5MLU - chains A and J of the 11 polymer chains in the assembly; structure by X-ray diffraction, 2.80 A resolution.

# Chain A
Molecule: Histone H3.2
From: Xenopus laevis
UniProt: P84233 (H32_XENLA); residues 39-135 here correspond to UniProt positions 40-136 (UniProt number = residue number + 1)
Amino-acid sequence (97 residues; each row starts with the number of its first residue):
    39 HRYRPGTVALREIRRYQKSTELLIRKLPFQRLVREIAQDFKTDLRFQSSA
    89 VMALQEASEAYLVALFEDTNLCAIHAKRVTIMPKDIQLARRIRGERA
Sequence notes: variant Ala102 (Gly103 in P84233)
Ion coordination: Mn2+: Asp77 (shared with 1 residue of chain H)
Curated features (UniProtKB/Swiss-Prot):
  - modified residue: Tyr41 (Phosphotyrosine), Lys56 (N6,N6,N6-trimethyllysine), Ser57 (Phosphoserine), Lys64 (N6-(2-hydroxyisobutyryl)lysine), Lys79 (N6,N6,N6-trimethyllysine), Thr80 (Phosphothreonine), Ser86 (Phosphoserine), Thr107 (Phosphothreonine), Lys115 (N6-acetyllysine), Lys122 (N6-(2-hydroxyisobutyryl)lysine)
  - lipidation: Cys110 (S-palmitoyl cysteine)

# Chain J
Molecule: 145-nt DNA strand
From: Escherichia coli
Sequence (145 nucleotides; numbered -72 to 72; the number before each row is that of its first residue; numbers below 1 keep their minus sign (DA-72 is residue -72)):
   -72 ATCAGAATCCCGGTGCCGAGGCCGCTCAATTGGTCGTAGACAGCTCTAGC
   -22 ACCGCTTAAACGCACGTACGCGCTGTCCCCCGCGTTTTAACCGCCAAGGG
    28 GATTACTCCCTAGTCTCCAGGCACGTGTCAGATATATACATCGAT

# How chain A and chain J interact
Contacting residue pairs - 27 pairs, chain A then chain J:
  His39(A) - DA-67(J)  sugar contact
  Arg40(A) - DG9(J)  hydrogen bond to the base
  Arg40(A) - DC10(J)  sugar contact
  Tyr41(A) - DA-67(J)  sugar contact
  Tyr41(A) - DG9(J)  sugar contact
  Tyr41(A) - DC10(J)  hydrogen bond to the phosphate
  Arg42(A) - DG9(J)  sugar contact
  Pro43(A) - DC8(J)  phosphate contact
  Pro43(A) - DG9(J)  sugar contact
  Gly44(A) - DC8(J)  phosphate contact
  Gly44(A) - DG9(J)  hydrogen bond to the phosphate
  Thr45(A) - DG9(J)  phosphate contact
  Val46(A) - DG9(J)  hydrogen bond to the phosphate
  Val46(A) - DC10(J)  phosphate contact
  Ala47(A) - DG9(J)  hydrogen bond to the phosphate
  Arg49(A) - DA-66(J)  phosphate contact
  Arg49(A) - DT-65(J)  phosphate contact
  Lys56(A) - DC-64(J)  salt bridge to the phosphate
  Arg63(A) - DA17(J)  phosphate contact
  Arg63(A) - DC18(J)  salt bridge to the phosphate
  Lys64(A) - DC18(J)  hydrogen bond to the phosphate
  Leu65(A) - DA17(J)  phosphate contact
  Leu65(A) - DC18(J)  hydrogen bond to the phosphate
  Pro66(A) - DA17(J)  phosphate contact
  Arg69(A) - DA17(J)  salt bridge to the phosphate
  Arg83(A) - DG26(J)  sugar contact
  Arg83(A) - DG27(J)  salt bridge to the phosphate
Other interface residues (no listed pair), chain J (13 interface residues in all): DG-68, DG11

# Overview
17 residues of chain A and 13 residues of chain J are in contact, with 7 hydrogen bonds and 4 salt bridges.
Among the polar pairs are Arg40(A)-DG9(J), Tyr41(A)-DC10(J) and Gly44(A)-DG9(J).
Here chain A is Histone H3.2 (Xenopus laevis) and chain J is a 145-nt DNA strand (Escherichia coli). Entry
5MLU (Crystal structure of the PFV GAG CBS bound to a mononucleosome) was determined by X-ray diffraction.
